Entry 6O7U (electron microscopy, 3.10 A resolution); this record covers chains a and d of the 15 polymer chains in the assembly.

# Chain a
Protein: V-type proton ATPase subunit a, Golgi isoform
Source organism: Saccharomyces cerevisiae
UniProt: P37296 (STV1_YEAST); residue numbers follow UniProt; this construct covers 1-890
Chain sequence (912 residues; row label = number of the first residue in the row):
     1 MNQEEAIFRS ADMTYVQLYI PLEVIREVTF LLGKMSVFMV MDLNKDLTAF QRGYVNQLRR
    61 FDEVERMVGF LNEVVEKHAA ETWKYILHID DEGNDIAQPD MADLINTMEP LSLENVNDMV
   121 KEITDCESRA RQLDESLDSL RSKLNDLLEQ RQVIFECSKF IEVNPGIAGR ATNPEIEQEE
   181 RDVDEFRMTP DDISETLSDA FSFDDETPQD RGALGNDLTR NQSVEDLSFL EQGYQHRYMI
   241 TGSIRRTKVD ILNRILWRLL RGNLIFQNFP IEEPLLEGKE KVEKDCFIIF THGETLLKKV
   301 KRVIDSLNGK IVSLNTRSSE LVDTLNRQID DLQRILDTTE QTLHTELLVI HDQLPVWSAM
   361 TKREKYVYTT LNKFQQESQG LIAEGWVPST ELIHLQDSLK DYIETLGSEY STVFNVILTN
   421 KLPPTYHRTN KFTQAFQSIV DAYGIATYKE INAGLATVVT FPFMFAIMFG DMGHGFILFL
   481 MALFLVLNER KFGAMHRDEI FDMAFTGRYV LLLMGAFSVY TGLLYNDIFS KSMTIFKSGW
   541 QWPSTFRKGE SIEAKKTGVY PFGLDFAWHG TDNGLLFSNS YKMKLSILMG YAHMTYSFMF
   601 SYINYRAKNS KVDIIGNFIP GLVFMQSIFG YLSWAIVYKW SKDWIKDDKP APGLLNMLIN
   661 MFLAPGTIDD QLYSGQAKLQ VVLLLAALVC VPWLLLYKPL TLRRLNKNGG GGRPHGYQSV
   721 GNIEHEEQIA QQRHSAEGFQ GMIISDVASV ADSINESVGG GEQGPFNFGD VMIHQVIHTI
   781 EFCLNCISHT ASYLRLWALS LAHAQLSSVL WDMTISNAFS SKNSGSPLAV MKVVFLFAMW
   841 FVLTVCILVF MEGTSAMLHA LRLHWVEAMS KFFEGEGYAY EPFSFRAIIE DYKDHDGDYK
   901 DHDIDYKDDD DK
Unresolved in the structure: 1-3, 79-110, 165-237, 273-281, 708-765, 889-912
UniProt features mapped onto this chain:
  - modified residue: Met1 (N-acetylmethionine), Ser223 (Phosphoserine), Ser228 (Phosphoserine)
What the authors report for this chain:
  - catalytic residues: Asp471, Asp527, Glu781, Asn785, His789, His803
  - conformationally variable residues (order/disorder transition): His78 to Leu111
  - specificity-determining residues: Arg606, Lys608, Lys611

# Chain d
Protein: V-type proton ATPase subunit d
Source organism: Saccharomyces cerevisiae
UniProt: P32366 (VA0D_YEAST); residues 1-345 here = UniProt positions 1-345
Chain sequence (345 residues; numbered 1 to 345; the number before each row is that of its first residue):
     1 MEGVYFNIDN GFIEGVVRGY RNGLLSNNQY INLTQCDTLE DLKLQLSSTD YGNFLSSVSS
    61 ESLTTSLIQE YASSKLYHEF NYIRDQSSGS TRKFMDYITY GYMIDNVALM ITGTIHDRDK
   121 GEILQRCHPL GWFDTLPTLS VATDLESLYE TVLVDTPLAP YFKNCFDTAE ELDDMNIEII
   181 RNKLYKAYLE DFYNFVTEEI PEPAKECMQT LLGFEADRRS INIALNSLQS SDIDPDLKSD
   241 LLPNIGKLYP LATFHLAQAQ DFEGVRAALA NVYEYRGFLE TGNLEDHFYQ LEMELCRDAF
   301 TQQFAISTVW AWMKSKEQEV RNITWIAECI AQNQRERINN YISVY
Unresolved in the structure: 1-2
UniProt features mapped onto this chain:
  - modified residue: Met1 (N-acetylmethionine)

# Interface between chain a and chain d
Contacting residue pairs (33):
  Thr48(a) - Asn32(d)
  Thr48(a) - Gln45(d)
  Ala49(a) - Leu44(d)
  Ala49(a) - Gln45(d)  hydrogen bond (backbone-side chain)
  Ala49(a) - Ser48(d)
  Phe50(a) - Asn32(d)
  Phe50(a) - Gln35(d)
  Phe50(a) - Cys36(d)  hydrophobic
  Phe50(a) - Leu44(d)
  Phe50(a) - Gln45(d)
  Val55(a) - Leu44(d)  hydrophobic
  Arg59(a) - Glu40(d)
  Arg59(a) - Asp41(d)  salt bridge
  Arg59(a) - Leu44(d)
  Arg66(a) - Ser56(d)  hydrogen bond (side chain-backbone)
  Ile251(a) - Asp134(d)
  Arg254(a) - Asp155(d)  salt bridge
  Ile255(a) - Thr135(d)
  Ile255(a) - Thr138(d)
  Ile255(a) - Thr151(d)
  Arg258(a) - Glu150(d)
  Arg258(a) - Thr151(d)
  Arg258(a) - Asp155(d)  salt bridge
  Leu259(a) - Val141(d)  hydrophobic
  Lys299(a) - Val141(d)  hydrogen bond (side chain-backbone)
  Lys299(a) - Ala142(d)
  Arg302(a) - Ser140(d)
  Arg302(a) - Val141(d)  hydrogen bond (side chain-backbone)
  Val303(a) - Val141(d)  hydrophobic
  Ser306(a) - Pro137(d)  hydrogen bond (side chain-backbone)
  Ser306(a) - Thr138(d)
  Ser306(a) - Ser140(d)  hydrogen bond
  Leu307(a) - Thr138(d)

# Summary
Chain a and chain d form an interface of 16 and 19 residues respectively; the contacts include 6 hydrogen
bonds and 3 salt bridges. Polar contacts include Arg59(a)-Asp41(d), Arg254(a)-Asp155(d) and
Arg258(a)-Asp155(d). The paper reports catalytic residues Asp471(a), Asp527(a) and Glu781(a) among others;
specificity determinants Arg606(a), Lys608(a) and Lys611(a).
Here chain a is V-type proton ATPase subunit a, Golgi isoform and chain d is V-type proton ATPase subunit d,
both from Saccharomyces cerevisiae. Entry 6O7U (Saccharomyces cerevisiae V-ATPase Stv1-VO) was determined by
electron microscopy, deposited together with 6O7T, 6O7V, 6O7W and 6O7X.
